Entry 3JRM (X-ray diffraction, 2.90 A resolution); this record covers chains G and M of the 21 polymer chains in the assembly.

[Chain G]
Molecule: Proteasome subunit alpha
Source organism: Thermoplasma acidophilum
Notes: EC 3.4.25.1
UniProtKB: P25156 (PSMA_THEAC); residues 7-233 here = UniProt positions 7-233
Amino-acid sequence (227 residues; row label = number of the first residue in the row):
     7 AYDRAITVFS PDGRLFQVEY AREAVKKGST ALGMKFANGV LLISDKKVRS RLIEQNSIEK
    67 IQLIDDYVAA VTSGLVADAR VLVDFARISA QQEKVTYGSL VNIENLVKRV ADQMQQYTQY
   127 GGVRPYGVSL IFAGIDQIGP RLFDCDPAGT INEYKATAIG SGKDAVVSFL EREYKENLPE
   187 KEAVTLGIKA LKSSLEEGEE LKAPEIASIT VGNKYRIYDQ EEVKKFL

[Chain M]
Molecule: Proteasome subunit beta
Source organism: Thermoplasma acidophilum
Notes: EC 3.4.25.1
UniProtKB: P28061 (PSMB_THEAC); residues 1-203 here correspond to UniProt positions 9-211 (UniProt number = residue number + 8)
Amino-acid sequence (203 residues; numbered 1 to 203; the number before each row is that of its first residue):
     1 TTTVGITLKD AVIMATERRV TMENFIMHKN GKKLFQIDTY TGMTIAGLVG DAQVLVRYMK
    61 AELELYRLQR RVNMPIEAVA TLLSNMLNQV KYMPYMVQLL VGGIDTAPHV FSIDAAGGSV
   121 EDIYASTGSG SPFVYGVLES QYSEKMTVDE GVDLVIRAIS AAKQRDSASG GMIDVAVITR
   181 KDGYVQLPTD QIESRIRKLG LIL
Curated features (UniProtKB/Swiss-Prot):
  - active site: Thr1 (Nucleophile)

[How chain G and chain M interact]
Contacting residue pairs (16):
  Glu65(G) - Arg71(M)  salt bridge
  Leu69(G) - Leu68(M)
  Ile70(G) - Leu68(M)
  Asp71(G) - Glu64(M)
  Asp71(G) - Leu68(M)
  Asp72(G) - Glu64(M)
  Asp72(G) - Arg67(M)  salt bridge
  Arg93(G) - Leu65(M)
  Arg93(G) - Leu68(M)
  Ile94(G) - Leu65(M)  hydrophobic
  Gln97(G) - Ala61(M)
  Gln97(G) - Glu64(M)  hydrogen bond
  Lys100(G) - Glu64(M)  salt bridge
  Val101(G) - Arg57(M)
  Val101(G) - Tyr58(M)  hydrophobic
  Val101(G) - Ala61(M)  hydrophobic
Interface residues without a listed pair, chain M (9 interface residues in all): Gln69

[In short]
The interface between chain G and chain M involves 10 residues on one side and 9 on the other; the contacts
include 1 hydrogen bond and 3 salt bridges. Polar contacts include Glu65(G)-Arg71(M), Asp72(G)-Arg67(M) and
Lys100(G)-Glu64(M). From UniProt: active-site residue Thr1(M) on chain M.
Here chain G is Proteasome subunit alpha and chain M is Proteasome subunit beta, both from Thermoplasma
acidophilum. Entry 3JRM (Crystal structure of archaeal 20S proteasome in complex with mutated P26 activator)
was determined by X-ray diffraction (same publication as 3JSE and 3JTL).
